PDB entry 9ICK | X-ray diffraction, 2.70 A resolution | chains T and A of the 3 polymer chains in the assembly

[Chain T]
Molecule: 7-nt DNA strand
Sequence (7 nucleotides; row label = number of the first residue in the row):
     2 CATCTGT

[Chain A]
Name: Protein (DNA polymerase beta (e.c.2.7.7.7))
Organism: Homo sapiens
UniProtKB: P06746 (DPOB_HUMAN); residues 2-335 here correspond to UniProt positions 1-334 (UniProt number = residue number - 1)
Sequence (335 residues; numbered 1 to 335; the number before each row is that of its first residue):
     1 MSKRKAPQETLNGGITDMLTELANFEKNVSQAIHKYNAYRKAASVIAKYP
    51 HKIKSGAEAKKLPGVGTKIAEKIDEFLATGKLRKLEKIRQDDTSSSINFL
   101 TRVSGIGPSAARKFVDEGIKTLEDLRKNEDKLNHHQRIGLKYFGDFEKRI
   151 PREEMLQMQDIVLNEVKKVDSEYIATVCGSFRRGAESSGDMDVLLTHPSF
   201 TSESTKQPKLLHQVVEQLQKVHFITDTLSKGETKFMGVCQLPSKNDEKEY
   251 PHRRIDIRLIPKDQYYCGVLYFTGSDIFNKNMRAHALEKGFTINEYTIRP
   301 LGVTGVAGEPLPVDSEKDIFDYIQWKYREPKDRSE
Unresolved in the structure: 1-8
Metal / ion sites: Na+ site 1 near Leu62 (its only coordinating residue here); Na+ site 2: Thr101, Val103, Ile106 (shared with 1 residue of chain P)
Curated features (UniProtKB/Swiss-Prot):
  - binding site (K(+)): Lys61
  - binding site (Na(+)): Lys61

[Interface between chain T and chain A]
Contacting residue pairs (10):
  DA3(T) - Thr233(A)  phosphate contact
  DA3(T) - Lys234(A)  phosphate contact
  DT4(T) - Lys230(A)  phosphate contact
  DT4(T) - Gly231(A)  phosphate contact
  DT4(T) - Glu232(A)  hydrogen bond to the phosphate
  DT4(T) - Thr233(A)  hydrogen bond to the phosphate
  DT4(T) - Lys234(A)  hydrogen bond to the phosphate
  DC5(T) - Ser229(A)  sugar contact
  DC5(T) - Lys230(A)  hydrogen bond to the phosphate
  DT6(T) - Asn133(A)  phosphate contact
Interface residues without a listed pair, chain T (5 interface residues in all): DC2
Interface residues without a listed pair, chain A (9 interface residues in all): His134, Tyr296

[In short]
5 residues of chain T and 9 residues of chain A are in contact, with 4 hydrogen bonds. Among the polar pairs
are DT4(T)-Glu232(A), DT4(T)-Thr233(A) and DT4(T)-Lys234(A). UniProt lists K+-binding residue Lys61(A) and
Na+-binding residue Lys61(A) on chain A.
Here chain T is a 7-nt DNA strand and chain A is Protein (DNA polymerase beta (e.c.2.7.7.7)) (Homo sapiens).
Entry 9ICK (DNA polymerase beta (e.c.2.7.7.7)/DNA complex, soaked in the presence of artificial mother liquor)
was determined by X-ray diffraction (same publication as 1ZQT, 7ICE, 7ICF, 7ICG, 7ICH, 7ICI and 39 further
entries).
